Entry 1QSJ (X-ray diffraction, 1.90 A resolution); this record covers chains A and B.

== Chain A (and B) ==
Name: Complement C3 precursor
From: Rattus norvegicus
Notes: fragment: n-terminally truncated c3dg fragment; chain B of this document is another copy of the same molecule, construct and numbering; everything in this record applies to it too
Reference sequence: P01026 (CO3_RAT); numbering as in UniProt (aligned over 1010-1286)
Chain sequence (277 residues; each row starts with the number of its first residue):
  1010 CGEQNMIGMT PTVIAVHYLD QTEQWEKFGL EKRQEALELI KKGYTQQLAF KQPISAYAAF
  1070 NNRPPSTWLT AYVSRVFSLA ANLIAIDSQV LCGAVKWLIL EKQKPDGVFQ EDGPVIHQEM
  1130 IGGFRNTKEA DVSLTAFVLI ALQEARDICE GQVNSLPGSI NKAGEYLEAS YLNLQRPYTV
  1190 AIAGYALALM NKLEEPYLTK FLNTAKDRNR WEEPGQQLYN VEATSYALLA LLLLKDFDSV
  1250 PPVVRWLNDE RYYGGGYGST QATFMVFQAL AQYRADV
Not modelled in the structure: 1286
Disulfides: Cys1101-Cys1158
Differences from the reference sequence: engineered mutation Tyr1081 (Met in P01026), Val1082 (Trp in P01026), Val1085 (Ser in P01026)
Swiss-Prot annotation at these positions:
  - cross-link: Cys1010 to Gln1013 (Isoglutamyl cysteine thioester (Cys-Gln))

== Interface between chain A and chain B ==
Contacting residue pairs (52):
  Pro1020(A) - Gly1264(B)
  Pro1020(A) - Gly1265(B)
  Thr1021(A) - Gly1265(B)
  Thr1021(A) - Tyr1266(B)  hydrogen bond (side chain-backbone)
  Ala1024(A) - Tyr1262(B)  hydrophobic
  Tyr1027(A) - Arg1260(B)  hydrogen bond
  Tyr1027(A) - Tyr1262(B)
  Leu1028(A) - Tyr1262(B)
  Glu1035(A) - Gly1224(B)
  Lys1036(A) - Gly1224(B)
  Lys1036(A) - Gln1225(B)
  Lys1036(A) - Gln1226(B)  hydrogen bond (backbone-backbone)
  Lys1036(A) - Glu1259(B)  salt bridge
  Phe1037(A) - Gly1224(B)
  Phe1037(A) - Gln1226(B)
  Phe1037(A) - Leu1227(B)  hydrophobic
  Phe1037(A) - Tyr1262(B)  hydrophobic
  Gly1038(A) - Gly1224(B)
  Lys1041(A) - Leu1227(B)
  Glu1044(A) - Arg1134(B)  salt bridge
  Glu1044(A) - Tyr1266(B)  hydrogen bond
  Leu1048(A) - Tyr1266(B)  hydrophobic
  Arg1134(A) - Glu1044(B)  salt bridge
  Gly1224(A) - Glu1035(B)
  Gly1224(A) - Lys1036(B)
  Gly1224(A) - Phe1037(B)
  Gly1224(A) - Gly1038(B)
  Gln1225(A) - Lys1036(B)
  Gln1226(A) - Lys1036(B)
  Gln1226(A) - Phe1037(B)
  Leu1227(A) - Lys1041(B)
  Asn1257(A) - Arg1260(B)  hydrogen bond
  Glu1259(A) - Lys1036(B)  salt bridge
  Arg1260(A) - Tyr1027(B)  hydrogen bond
  Arg1260(A) - Asn1257(B)  hydrogen bond
  Arg1260(A) - Leu1279(B)
  Tyr1262(A) - Ala1024(B)  hydrophobic
  Tyr1262(A) - Tyr1027(B)
  Tyr1262(A) - Leu1028(B)
  Tyr1262(A) - Phe1037(B)  hydrophobic
  Tyr1262(A) - Phe1276(B)  hydrophobic
  Gly1263(A) - Gly1263(B)
  Gly1263(A) - Gly1264(B)
  Gly1264(A) - Pro1020(B)
  Gly1264(A) - Gly1263(B)
  Gly1264(A) - Gly1264(B)
  Gly1265(A) - Pro1020(B)
  Gly1265(A) - Thr1021(B)
  Tyr1266(A) - Thr1021(B)  hydrogen bond (backbone-side chain)
  Tyr1266(A) - Glu1044(B)  hydrogen bond
  Phe1276(A) - Tyr1262(B)  hydrophobic
  Leu1279(A) - Arg1260(B)
Also at the interface, not in a pair above, chain A (33 interface residues in all): Gly1017, Glu1040, Ala1045, Lys1051, Tyr1261, Arg1283
Also at the interface, not in a pair above, chain B (34 interface residues in all): Gly1017, Glu1040, Ala1045, Leu1048, His1126, Tyr1261, Gly1267, Arg1283

== In short ==
33 residues of chain A and 34 residues of chain B are in contact, with 9 hydrogen bonds and 4 salt bridges.
Polar pairs include Lys1036(A)-Glu1259(B), Glu1044(A)-Arg1134(B) and Thr1021(A)-Tyr1266(B).
Both chains are Complement C3 precursor (Rattus norvegicus). Entry 1QSJ (N-terminally truncated C3DG fragment)
was determined by X-ray diffraction.
